8HTT - chain B; structure by electron microscopy, 3.60 A resolution.

Chain B:
Name: Transmembrane protein 87A, EGFP
From: Homo sapiens
Reference sequence: chimeric construct of Q8NBN3, A0A6M5E0N3: residues 1-555 from Q8NBN3 (TM87A_HUMAN) positions 1-555 (same numbers); residues 587-824 from A0A6M5E0N3 positions 2-239 (UniProt number = residue number - 585)
Sequence (864 residues; numbered 1 to 864; the number before each row is that of its first residue):
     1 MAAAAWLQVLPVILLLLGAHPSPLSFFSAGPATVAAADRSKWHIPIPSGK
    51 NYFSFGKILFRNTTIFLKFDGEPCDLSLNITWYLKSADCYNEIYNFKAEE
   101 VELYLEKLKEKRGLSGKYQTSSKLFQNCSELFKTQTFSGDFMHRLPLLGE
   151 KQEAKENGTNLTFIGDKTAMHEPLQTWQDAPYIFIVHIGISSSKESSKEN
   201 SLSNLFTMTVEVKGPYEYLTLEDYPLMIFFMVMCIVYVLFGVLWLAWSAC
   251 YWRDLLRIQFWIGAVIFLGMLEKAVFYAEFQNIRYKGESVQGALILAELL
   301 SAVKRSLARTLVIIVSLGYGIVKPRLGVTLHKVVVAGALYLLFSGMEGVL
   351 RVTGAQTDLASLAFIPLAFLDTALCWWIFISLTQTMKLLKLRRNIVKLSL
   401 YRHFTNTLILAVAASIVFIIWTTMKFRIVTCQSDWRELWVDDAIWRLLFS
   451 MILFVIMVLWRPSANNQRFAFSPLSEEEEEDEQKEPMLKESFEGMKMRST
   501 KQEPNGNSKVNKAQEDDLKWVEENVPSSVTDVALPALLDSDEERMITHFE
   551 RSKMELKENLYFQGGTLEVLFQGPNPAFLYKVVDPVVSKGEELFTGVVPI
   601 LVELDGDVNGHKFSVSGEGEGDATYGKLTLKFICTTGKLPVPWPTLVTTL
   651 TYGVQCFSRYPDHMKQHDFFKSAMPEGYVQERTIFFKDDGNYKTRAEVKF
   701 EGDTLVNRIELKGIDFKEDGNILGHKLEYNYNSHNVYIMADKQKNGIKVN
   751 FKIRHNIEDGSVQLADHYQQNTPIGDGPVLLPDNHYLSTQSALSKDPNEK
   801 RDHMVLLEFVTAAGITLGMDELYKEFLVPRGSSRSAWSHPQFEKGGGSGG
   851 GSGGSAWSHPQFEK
Unresolved in the structure: 1-37, 136-172, 193-202, 474-864
Disulfide bonds: Cys74-Cys128, Cys89-Cys431
Covalently attached groups: N-acetylglucosamine (NAG) linked to Asn62, Asn79, Asn127
Construct notes: linker (556-586); conflict Gln770 (His185 in A0A6M5E0N3); expression tag (825-864)
Ligand contacts: D-gluconic acid (GCO): Arg305, Arg309, Tyr340, Leu367, Asp371, Ser415, Trp445
UniProt features mapped onto this chain:
  - modified residue: Ser540 (Phosphoserine)
  - glycosylation (N-linked (GlcNAc...) asparagine): Asn79, Asn127, Asn157, Asn160
From the paper describing this entry:
  - binding site for D-gluconic acid: Arg305, Arg309, Asp371, Trp445

Summary:
Chain B binds D-gluconic acid. N-acetylglucosamine is covalently linked to Asn62, Asn79 and Asn127. From the
paper: a binding site for D-gluconic acid at Arg305, Arg309 and Asp371 among others.
Chain B is Transmembrane protein 87A, EGFP (Homo sapiens); the structure, Cryo-EM structure of human TMEM87A,
gluconate-bound, was determined by electron microscopy, deposited together with 8KB4 and 8HSI.
